4RCR - chains L and M of the 3 polymer chains in the assembly; structure by X-ray diffraction, 2.80 A resolution.

[Chain L]
Name: Photosynthetic reaction center
Source organism: Rhodobacter sphaeroides
UniProtKB: P02954 (RCEL_RHOSH); residues 1-281 here = UniProt positions 1-281
Chain sequence (281 residues; numbered 1 to 281; the number before each row is that of its first residue):
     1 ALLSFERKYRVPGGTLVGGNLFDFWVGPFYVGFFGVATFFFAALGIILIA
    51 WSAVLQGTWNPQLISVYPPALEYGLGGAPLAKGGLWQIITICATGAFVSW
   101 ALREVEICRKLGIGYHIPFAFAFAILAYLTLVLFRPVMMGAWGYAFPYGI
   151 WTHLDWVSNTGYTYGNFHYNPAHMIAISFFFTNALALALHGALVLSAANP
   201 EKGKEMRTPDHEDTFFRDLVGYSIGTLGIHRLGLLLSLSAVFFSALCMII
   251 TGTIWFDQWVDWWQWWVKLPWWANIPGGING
Unresolved in the structure: 1-4, 271-281
Bound ions: bacteriochlorophyll a Mg near His173 (its only coordinating residue here); Fe ion: His190, His230 (shared with His219(M), Glu234(M), His266(M) of chain M)
Residues lining bound ligands:
  - bacteriochlorophyll a (BCL), molecule 1: Phe97, Ala124, Ile125, Ala127, Tyr128, Leu131, Trp156, Val157, Ser158, Thr160, Gly161, Tyr162, Phe167, His168, His173, Ala176, Ile177, Phe180, Ser244, Ala245, Cys247, Met248
  - bacteriochlorophyll a (BCL), molecule 2: Phe97, Tyr128, Leu131, Phe146, Ile150, His153, Leu154, Val157
  - bacteriochlorophyll a (BCL), molecule 3: Val157, Tyr162, His168, Phe181
  - bacteriochlorophyll a (BCL), molecule 4: His168, His173, Met174, Ile177, Ser178, Phe181, Thr182
  - bacteriopheophytin a (BPH), molecule 1: Thr38, Phe41, Ala42, Gly45, Ile89, Cys92, Ala93, Ala96, Phe97, Trp100, Glu104, Ile117, Ala120, Phe121, Phe123, Ala124, Phe146, Tyr148, His153, Phe180, Val241
  - bacteriopheophytin a (BPH), molecule 2: Phe181, Ala184, Leu185, Ala188, Leu189, Leu219
  - ubiquinone-10 (U10), molecule 1: Phe29, Val31, Gly35, Val36, Thr38, Phe39, Trp100, Arg103
  - ubiquinone-10 (U10), molecule 2: Leu189, His190, Leu193, Val194, Glu212, Asp213, Phe216, Val220, Ser223, Ile224, Gly225, Thr226, Ile229, Leu232

[Chain M]
Name: Photosynthetic reaction center
Source organism: Rhodobacter sphaeroides
UniProtKB: P02953 (RCEM_RHOSH); residue numbers follow UniProt; this construct covers 1-307
Chain sequence (307 residues; each row starts with the number of its first residue):
     1 AEYQNIFSQVQVRGPADLGMTEDVNLANRSGVGPFSTLLGWFGNAQLGPI
    51 YLGSLGVLSLFSGLMWFFTIGIWFWYQAGWNPAVFLRDLFFFSLEPPAPE
   101 YGLSFAAPLKEGGLWLIASFFMFVAVWSWWGRTYLRAQALGMGKHTAWAF
   151 LSAIWLWMVLGFIRPILMGSWSEAVPYGIFSHLDWTNNFSLVHGNLFYNP
   201 FHGLSIAFLYGSALLFAMHGATILAVSRFGGERELEQIADRGTAAERAAL
   251 FWRWTMGFNATMEGIHRWAIWMAVLVTLTGGIGILLSGTVVDNWYVWGQN
   301 HGMAPLN
Unresolved in the structure: 1-5, 302-307
Bound ions: bacteriochlorophyll a Mg site 1 near His182 (its only coordinating residue here); bacteriochlorophyll a Mg site 2 near His202 (its only coordinating residue here); Fe ion: His219, Glu234, His266 (shared with His190(L), His230(L) of chain L)
Residues lining bound ligands:
  - bacteriochlorophyll a (BCL), molecule 1: Trp66, Met122, Val126, Ala153, Ile154, Leu156, Trp157, Leu160, Trp185, Thr186, Asn187, Phe189, Ser190, Phe197, His202, Ser205, Ile206, Leu209, Tyr210, Val276, Thr277, Gly280, Gly283, Ile284
  - bacteriochlorophyll a (BCL), molecule 2: Phe90, Met122, Leu156, Trp157, Leu160, Val175, Ile179, Phe180, His182, Leu183, Trp185, Thr186
  - bacteriochlorophyll a (BCL), molecule 3: Phe197, Gly203, Ile206, Ala207, Tyr210, Gly211, Leu214
  - bacteriopheophytin a (BPH), molecule 1: Ser59, Leu60, Gly63, Leu64, Phe67, Ala125, Val126, Trp129, Thr133, Thr146, Ala149, Phe150, Ser152, Ala153, Val274, Thr277
  - bacteriopheophytin a (BPH), molecule 2: Tyr210, Ala213, Leu214, Ala217, Met218, Trp252, Thr255, Met256
  - ubiquinone-10 (U10), molecule 1: Ile50, Leu52, Leu60, Trp129
  - ubiquinone-10 (U10), molecule 2: Leu215, Met218, His219, Thr222, Ile223, Ala248, Ala249, Trp252, Met256, Phe258, Asn259, Ala260, Thr261, Ile265, Trp268, Met272

[Interface between chain L and chain M]
Contacting residue pairs - 158 pairs, chain L then chain M:
  Phe5(L) with Arg241(M); Glu246(M); Leu250(M), hydrophobic
  Glu6(L) with Trp254(M), hydrogen bond
  Lys8(L) with Glu246(M), salt bridge
  Tyr9(L) with Thr243(M); Glu246(M), hydrogen bond; Arg247(M); Leu250(M), hydrophobic; Trp254(M)
  Trp25(L) with Trp254(M)
  Pro28(L) with Arg253(M); Trp254(M)
  Phe29(L) with Trp254(M); Met256(M); Gly257(M)
  Tyr30(L) with Trp254(M), hydrogen bond (backbone-backbone)
  Trp100(L) with Thr255(M)
  Arg103(L) with Trp254(M); Thr255(M), hydrogen bond (side chain-backbone)
  Glu104(L) with Phe251(M); Trp252(M); Thr255(M)
  Ile107(L) with Phe251(M), hydrophobic; Trp254(M), hydrophobic; Thr255(M)
  Cys108(L) with Phe251(M), hydrophobic
  Lys110(L) with Trp254(M)
  Leu111(L) with Arg247(M), hydrogen bond (backbone-side chain); Leu250(M), hydrophobic; Phe251(M), hydrophobic
  Gly112(L) with Arg247(M)
  Ile113(L) with Ala225(M); Val226(M), hydrophobic; Arg228(M), hydrogen bond (backbone-side chain); Phe229(M), hydrophobic; Arg247(M)
  Gly114(L) with Ala225(M), hydrogen bond (backbone-backbone); Arg228(M)
  His116(L) with Ala221(M), hydrogen bond (side chain-backbone); Leu224(M), hydrogen bond (side chain-backbone); Ala225(M)
  Ile117(L) with Ala221(M); Thr222(M); Trp252(M), hydrophobic
  Ala120(L) with Ala217(M)
  Trp151(L) with Phe197(M); Tyr198(M), hydrophobic
  Leu154(L) with Phe197(M), hydrophobic
  Asp155(L) with Tyr198(M), hydrogen bond
  Tyr162(L) with Asn187(M); Ser190(M); Leu191(M)
  Asn166(L) with Asp184(M), hydrogen bond
  His168(L) with Leu183(M); Thr186(M)
  Tyr169(L) with Phe180(M); Asp184(M), hydrogen bond
  Met174(L) with Phe180(M), hydrophobic
  Phe180(L) with Leu209(M); Ala213(M), hydrophobic
  Asn183(L) with Ala213(M); Phe216(M)
  Ala186(L) with Phe216(M)
  Leu187(L) with Phe216(M), hydrophobic; Ala269(M), hydrophobic
  Ala188(L) with Ala149(M)
  His190(L) with Phe216(M); His219(M); Glu234(M), salt bridge; His266(M), hydrogen bond
  Gly191(L) with His266(M); Ala269(M); Ile270(M)
  Ala192(L) with His145(M); Thr146(M); Ala149(M), hydrophobic
  Val194(L) with Glu234(M); His266(M)
  Leu195(L) with His145(M); Glu263(M); His266(M); Arg267(M); Ile270(M), hydrophobic
  Ser196(L) with Met142(M); Gly143(M), hydrogen bond (backbone-backbone); His145(M)
  Ala197(L) with Leu235(M), hydrophobic
  Ala198(L) with Leu235(M)
  Asn199(L) with Glu263(M), hydrogen bond
  Pro200(L) with Gly143(M)
  Glu201(L) with Gly141(M); Met142(M)
  Lys204(L) with Glu22(M), salt bridge; Gly141(M)
  Met206(L) with Leu235(M); Ala239(M), hydrophobic
  Arg207(L) with Leu140(M), hydrogen bond (side chain-backbone); Gly141(M), hydrogen bond (side chain-backbone)
  His211(L) with Leu140(M); Met142(M)
  Glu212(L) with Leu235(M)
  Asp213(L) with Asn44(M)
  Thr214(L) with Leu140(M)
  Phe215(L) with Thr133(M); Arg136(M); Ala137(M); Leu140(M); Met142(M), hydrophobic
  Arg217(L) with Asn44(M); Gln46(M); Gly48(M); Pro49(M); Ile50(M)
  Asp218(L) with Tyr51(M); Arg132(M), hydrogen bond (backbone-side chain); Arg136(M)
  Leu219(L) with Trp129(M); Arg132(M), hydrogen bond (backbone-side chain); Thr133(M)
  Val220(L) with Arg132(M)
  Gly221(L) with Gly48(M), hydrogen bond (backbone-backbone); Pro49(M); Ile50(M)
  Tyr222(L) with Leu39(M), hydrogen bond (side chain-backbone); Gly43(M); Asn44(M), hydrogen bond (side chain-backbone)
  Ser223(L) with Asn44(M)
  Ile224(L) with Phe42(M), hydrophobic; Asn44(M)
  Thr226(L) with Glu232(M); Arg233(M)
  Leu227(L) with Ser227(M); Glu232(M)
  Gly228(L) with Phe42(M)
  His230(L) with His219(M), hydrogen bond; Gly220(M); Ile223(M); Glu234(M), salt bridge
  Arg231(L) with Ile6(M), hydrogen bond (side chain-backbone); Phe7(M); Ser8(M); Trp41(M), hydrogen bond (side chain-backbone); Phe42(M), hydrogen bond (side chain-backbone); Leu224(M)
  Leu232(L) with Phe42(M), hydrophobic
  Gly233(L) with Phe216(M)
  Leu234(L) with Phe216(M); Ala221(M), hydrophobic
  Leu235(L) with Phe42(M), hydrophobic
  Ser237(L) with Ala213(M); Ala217(M)
  Trp263(L) with Phe180(M)
  Trp266(L) with Leu86(M), hydrogen bond (side chain-backbone); Arg87(M), hydrogen bond (side chain-backbone)
  Val267(L) with Arg87(M), hydrogen bond (backbone-side chain); Asp88(M); Phe91(M), hydrophobic
Also at the interface, not in a pair above, chain L (86 interface residues in all): Arg10, Tyr115, Val157, Ser158, Ala184, Leu189, Leu193, Thr208, Pro209, Asp210, Gly225, Ile229
Also at the interface, not in a pair above, chain M (88 interface residues in all): Leu18, Gly19, Met20, Thr21, Leu47, Phe90, Gln138, Asn195, Ser212, Leu215, Ile238, Ala273

[In short]
Chain L and chain M form an interface of 86 and 88 residues respectively; the contacts include 29 hydrogen
bonds and 4 salt bridges. Polar contacts include Lys8(L)-Glu246(M), His190(L)-Glu234(M) and
Lys204(L)-Glu22(M).
Here chain L is Photosynthetic reaction center and chain M is Photosynthetic reaction center, both from
Rhodobacter sphaeroides. Entry 4RCR (Structure of the reaction center from rhodobacter sphaeroides R-26 and
2.4.1: protein-cofactor (bacteriochlorophyll, bacteriopheophytin, and carotenoid) ...) was determined by X-ray
diffraction.
